PDB entry 8VN0 | X-ray diffraction, 1.60 A resolution | chains C and A of the 4 polymer chains in the assembly

[Chain C]
Molecule: 21-nt DNA strand
Sequence (21 nucleotides; row label = number of the first residue in the row):
   401 TTGACTCTCTTAAGAGAGTCA
Ion coordination: Mg2+: DA413, DG414 (shared with 1 residue of chain B); Na+: DA413, DG414 (shared with 1 residue of chain B)

[Chain A]
Name: Intron-encoded endonuclease I-PpoI
Source organism: Physarum polycephalum
Notes: EC 3.1.-.-
UniProt: Q94702 (PPO1_PHYPO); residues 2-163 here = UniProt positions 2-163
Sequence (162 residues; each row starts with the number of its first residue):
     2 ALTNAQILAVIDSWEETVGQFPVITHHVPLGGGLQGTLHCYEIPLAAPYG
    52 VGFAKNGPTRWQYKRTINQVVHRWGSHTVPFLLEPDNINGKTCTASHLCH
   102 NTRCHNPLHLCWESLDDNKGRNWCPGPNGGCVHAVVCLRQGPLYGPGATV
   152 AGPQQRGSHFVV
Ion coordination: Zn2+ site 1: Cys41, Cys100, Cys105, His110; Mg2+: Asn119 (shared with 2 residues of chain D); Na+: Asn119 (shared with 2 residues of chain D); Zn2+ site 2: Cys125, Cys132, His134, Cys138
Reported in the primary citation:
  - mutagenesis - H78A/H98A, H98A: decreased catalytic activity
  - mutagenesis - H78A: unchanged catalytic activity
  - catalytic residues: His78, His98
  - mutagenesis - H98A: abolished binding to metal ion

[Chain C / chain A interface]
Residue-residue contacts (18):
  DT401(C) - Thr67(A)  phosphate contact
  DT402(C) - Arg66(A)  salt bridge to the phosphate
  DT402(C) - Thr67(A)  base contact
  DG403(C) - Val52(A)  phosphate contact
  DG403(C) - Gly53(A)  hydrogen bond to the phosphate
  DG403(C) - Lys65(A)  hydrogen bond to the base
  DA404(C) - Ala48(A)  phosphate contact
  DA404(C) - Pro49(A)  phosphate contact
  DA404(C) - Ala55(A)  base contact
  DA404(C) - Lys65(A)  base contact
  DC405(C) - Ala48(A)  phosphate contact
  DC405(C) - Lys56(A)  base contact
  DT406(C) - Lys56(A)  base contact
  DT406(C) - Asn57(A)  base contact
  DC407(C) - Asn57(A)  hydrogen bond to the base
  DT411(C) - Leu116(A)  base contact
  DT411(C) - Lys120(A)  hydrogen bond to the base
  DA412(C) - Asp117(A)  sugar contact
Also at the interface, not in a pair above, chain C (11 interface residues in all): DT408, DT410
Also at the interface, not in a pair above, chain A (17 interface residues in all): Tyr50, Phe54, Val72, Arg74

[In short]
Chain C and chain A form an interface of 11 and 17 residues respectively, with 4 hydrogen bonds and 1 salt
bridge. Polar contacts include DG403(C)-Lys65(A), DC407(C)-Asn57(A) and DT411(C)-Lys120(A). DA413(C) and
DG414(C) coordinate Mg2+. From the paper: catalytic residues His78(A) and His98(A); H78A/H98A and H98A of
chain A reduce catalytic activity.
Chain C is a 21-nt DNA strand and chain A is Intron-encoded endonuclease I-PpoI (Physarum polycephalum); the
structure, Homing endonuclease I-PpoI-DNA complex:reaction at pH6.0 (K+ MES) with 500 uM Mg2+ for 80s, was
determined by X-ray diffraction together with 8VMO, 8VMP, 8VMQ, 8VMR, 8VMS, 8VMT and 35 further entries from
the same study.
